PDB entry 6B0I | electron microscopy, 3.78 A resolution | chains K and B of the 3 polymer chains in the assembly

[Chain K]
Molecule: Kinesin-like protein Klp10A
From: Drosophila melanogaster
Notes: fragment: neck-motor
Reference sequence: Q960Z0 (KI10A_DROME); aligned to UniProt positions 198-614 over residues 198-614 (the alignment contains insertions or deletions, so no single offset holds)
Amino-acid sequence (419 residues; numbered 197 to 615; the number before each row is that of its first residue):
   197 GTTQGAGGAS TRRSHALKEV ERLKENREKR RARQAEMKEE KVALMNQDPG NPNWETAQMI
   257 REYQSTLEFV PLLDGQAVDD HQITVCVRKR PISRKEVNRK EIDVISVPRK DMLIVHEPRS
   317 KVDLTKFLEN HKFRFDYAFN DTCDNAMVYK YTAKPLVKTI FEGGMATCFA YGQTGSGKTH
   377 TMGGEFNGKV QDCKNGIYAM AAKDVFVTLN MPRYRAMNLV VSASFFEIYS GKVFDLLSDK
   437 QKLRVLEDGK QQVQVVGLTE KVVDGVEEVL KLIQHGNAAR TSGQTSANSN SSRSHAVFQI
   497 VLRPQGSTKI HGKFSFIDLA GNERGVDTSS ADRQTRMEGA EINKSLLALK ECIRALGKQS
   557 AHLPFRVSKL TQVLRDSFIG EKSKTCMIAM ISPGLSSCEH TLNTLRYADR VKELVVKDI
Unresolved in the structure: 197-245, 614-615
Sequence notes: expression tag (197)
Swiss-Prot annotation at these positions:
  - binding site (ATP): Gly-368 to Thr-375

[Chain B]
Molecule: Tubulin beta chain
From: Sus scrofa
Reference sequence: F2Z5B2 (F2Z5B2_PIG); numbering as in UniProt (aligned over 1-445)
Amino-acid sequence (445 residues; row label = number of the first residue in the row):
     1 MREIVHIQAG QCGNQIGAKF WEVISDEHGI DPTGSYHGDS DLQLERINVY YNEATGNKYV
    61 PRAILVDLEP GTMDSVRSGP FGQIFRPDNF VFGQSGAGNN WAKGHYTEGA ELVDSVLDVV
   121 RKESESCDCL QGFQLTHSLG GGTGSGMGTL LISKIREEYP DRIMNTFSVM PSPKVSDTVV
   181 EPYNATLSVH QLVENTDETY CIDNEALYDI CFRTLKLTTP TYGDLNHLVS ATMSGVTTCL
   241 RFPGQLNADL RKLAVNMVPF PRLHFFMPGF APLTSRGSQQ YRALTVPELT QQMFDSKNMM
   301 AACDPRHGRY LTVAAIFRGR MSMKEVDEQM LNVQNKNSSY FVEWIPNNVK TAVCDIPPRG
   361 LKMSATFIGN STAIQELFKR ISEQFTAMFR RKAFLHWYTG EGMDEMEFTE AESNMNDLVS
   421 EYQQYQDATA DEQGEFEEEE GEDEA
Unresolved in the structure: 430-445
Ligand contacts:
  - GDP (guanosine-5'-diphosphate): Gly-10, Gln-11, Cys-12, Gln-15, Asn-99, Ser-138, Gly-141, Gly-142, Thr-143, Gly-144, Asp-177, Thr-178, Glu-181, Asn-204, Tyr-222, Leu-225, Asn-226
  - GTP (guanosine-5'-triphosphate): Gln-245, Leu-246, Lys-252
  - taxol (TA1): Glu-22, Val-23, Asp-26, Glu-27, Leu-215, Asp-224, His-227, Leu-228, Ala-231, Ser-234, Pro-272, Leu-273, Thr-274, Arg-276, Gly-277, Arg-318, Pro-358, Arg-359, Gly-360, Leu-361

[Interface between chain K and chain B]
Pairs across the interface (26):
  Lys-428(K) / Glu-157(B)  salt bridge
  Arg-440(K) / Tyr-106(B)
  Val-441(K) / Glu-410(B)
  Leu-442(K) / Met-406(B)  hydrophobic
  Leu-442(K) / Glu-410(B)
  Glu-443(K) / Met-406(B)
  Glu-443(K) / Glu-410(B)  hydrogen bond (backbone-side chain)
  Glu-443(K) / Ser-413(B)
  Gly-445(K) / Thr-409(B)
  Val-452(K) / Met-406(B)  hydrophobic
  Met-533(K) / Pro-160(B)
  Met-533(K) / Asp-161(B)
  Ser-556(K) / Gln-424(B)  hydrogen bond
  Ala-557(K) / Ser-420(B)  hydrogen bond (backbone-side chain)
  His-558(K) / Ser-420(B)
  His-558(K) / Glu-421(B)
  His-558(K) / Gln-424(B)  hydrogen bond
  His-558(K) / Tyr-425(B)
  Pro-560(K) / Glu-421(B)
  Arg-562(K) / Arg-262(B)
  Arg-562(K) / Glu-410(B)  salt bridge
  Arg-562(K) / Ser-413(B)
  Arg-562(K) / Asn-414(B)
  Arg-562(K) / Asp-417(B)  salt bridge
  Val-563(K) / Pro-261(B)  hydrophobic
  Lys-565(K) / Glu-194(B)  salt bridge
Interface residues without a listed pair, chain K (19 interface residues in all): Lys-438, Asp-444, Gln-447, Phe-561

[Summary]
The interface between chain K and chain B involves 19 residues on one side and 17 on the other; the contacts
include 4 hydrogen bonds and 4 salt bridges. Among the polar pairs are Lys-428(K)/Glu-157(B),
Arg-562(K)/Glu-410(B) and Arg-562(K)/Asp-417(B).
Here chain K is Kinesin-like protein Klp10A (Drosophila melanogaster) and chain B is Tubulin beta chain (Sus
scrofa). Entry 6B0I (Apo KLP10A in complex with a microtubule) was determined by electron microscopy together
with 6B0C and 6B0L from the same study.
